Entry 8JUU (electron microscopy, 3.80 A resolution); this record covers chains B and C of the 16 polymer chains in the assembly.

Chain B:
Name: LDL receptor related protein 2
Source organism: Rattus norvegicus
UniProt: A0A0G2K9W7 (A0A0G2K9W7_RAT); numbering as in UniProt (aligned over 1-4660)
Sequence (4660 residues; each row starts with the number of its first residue):
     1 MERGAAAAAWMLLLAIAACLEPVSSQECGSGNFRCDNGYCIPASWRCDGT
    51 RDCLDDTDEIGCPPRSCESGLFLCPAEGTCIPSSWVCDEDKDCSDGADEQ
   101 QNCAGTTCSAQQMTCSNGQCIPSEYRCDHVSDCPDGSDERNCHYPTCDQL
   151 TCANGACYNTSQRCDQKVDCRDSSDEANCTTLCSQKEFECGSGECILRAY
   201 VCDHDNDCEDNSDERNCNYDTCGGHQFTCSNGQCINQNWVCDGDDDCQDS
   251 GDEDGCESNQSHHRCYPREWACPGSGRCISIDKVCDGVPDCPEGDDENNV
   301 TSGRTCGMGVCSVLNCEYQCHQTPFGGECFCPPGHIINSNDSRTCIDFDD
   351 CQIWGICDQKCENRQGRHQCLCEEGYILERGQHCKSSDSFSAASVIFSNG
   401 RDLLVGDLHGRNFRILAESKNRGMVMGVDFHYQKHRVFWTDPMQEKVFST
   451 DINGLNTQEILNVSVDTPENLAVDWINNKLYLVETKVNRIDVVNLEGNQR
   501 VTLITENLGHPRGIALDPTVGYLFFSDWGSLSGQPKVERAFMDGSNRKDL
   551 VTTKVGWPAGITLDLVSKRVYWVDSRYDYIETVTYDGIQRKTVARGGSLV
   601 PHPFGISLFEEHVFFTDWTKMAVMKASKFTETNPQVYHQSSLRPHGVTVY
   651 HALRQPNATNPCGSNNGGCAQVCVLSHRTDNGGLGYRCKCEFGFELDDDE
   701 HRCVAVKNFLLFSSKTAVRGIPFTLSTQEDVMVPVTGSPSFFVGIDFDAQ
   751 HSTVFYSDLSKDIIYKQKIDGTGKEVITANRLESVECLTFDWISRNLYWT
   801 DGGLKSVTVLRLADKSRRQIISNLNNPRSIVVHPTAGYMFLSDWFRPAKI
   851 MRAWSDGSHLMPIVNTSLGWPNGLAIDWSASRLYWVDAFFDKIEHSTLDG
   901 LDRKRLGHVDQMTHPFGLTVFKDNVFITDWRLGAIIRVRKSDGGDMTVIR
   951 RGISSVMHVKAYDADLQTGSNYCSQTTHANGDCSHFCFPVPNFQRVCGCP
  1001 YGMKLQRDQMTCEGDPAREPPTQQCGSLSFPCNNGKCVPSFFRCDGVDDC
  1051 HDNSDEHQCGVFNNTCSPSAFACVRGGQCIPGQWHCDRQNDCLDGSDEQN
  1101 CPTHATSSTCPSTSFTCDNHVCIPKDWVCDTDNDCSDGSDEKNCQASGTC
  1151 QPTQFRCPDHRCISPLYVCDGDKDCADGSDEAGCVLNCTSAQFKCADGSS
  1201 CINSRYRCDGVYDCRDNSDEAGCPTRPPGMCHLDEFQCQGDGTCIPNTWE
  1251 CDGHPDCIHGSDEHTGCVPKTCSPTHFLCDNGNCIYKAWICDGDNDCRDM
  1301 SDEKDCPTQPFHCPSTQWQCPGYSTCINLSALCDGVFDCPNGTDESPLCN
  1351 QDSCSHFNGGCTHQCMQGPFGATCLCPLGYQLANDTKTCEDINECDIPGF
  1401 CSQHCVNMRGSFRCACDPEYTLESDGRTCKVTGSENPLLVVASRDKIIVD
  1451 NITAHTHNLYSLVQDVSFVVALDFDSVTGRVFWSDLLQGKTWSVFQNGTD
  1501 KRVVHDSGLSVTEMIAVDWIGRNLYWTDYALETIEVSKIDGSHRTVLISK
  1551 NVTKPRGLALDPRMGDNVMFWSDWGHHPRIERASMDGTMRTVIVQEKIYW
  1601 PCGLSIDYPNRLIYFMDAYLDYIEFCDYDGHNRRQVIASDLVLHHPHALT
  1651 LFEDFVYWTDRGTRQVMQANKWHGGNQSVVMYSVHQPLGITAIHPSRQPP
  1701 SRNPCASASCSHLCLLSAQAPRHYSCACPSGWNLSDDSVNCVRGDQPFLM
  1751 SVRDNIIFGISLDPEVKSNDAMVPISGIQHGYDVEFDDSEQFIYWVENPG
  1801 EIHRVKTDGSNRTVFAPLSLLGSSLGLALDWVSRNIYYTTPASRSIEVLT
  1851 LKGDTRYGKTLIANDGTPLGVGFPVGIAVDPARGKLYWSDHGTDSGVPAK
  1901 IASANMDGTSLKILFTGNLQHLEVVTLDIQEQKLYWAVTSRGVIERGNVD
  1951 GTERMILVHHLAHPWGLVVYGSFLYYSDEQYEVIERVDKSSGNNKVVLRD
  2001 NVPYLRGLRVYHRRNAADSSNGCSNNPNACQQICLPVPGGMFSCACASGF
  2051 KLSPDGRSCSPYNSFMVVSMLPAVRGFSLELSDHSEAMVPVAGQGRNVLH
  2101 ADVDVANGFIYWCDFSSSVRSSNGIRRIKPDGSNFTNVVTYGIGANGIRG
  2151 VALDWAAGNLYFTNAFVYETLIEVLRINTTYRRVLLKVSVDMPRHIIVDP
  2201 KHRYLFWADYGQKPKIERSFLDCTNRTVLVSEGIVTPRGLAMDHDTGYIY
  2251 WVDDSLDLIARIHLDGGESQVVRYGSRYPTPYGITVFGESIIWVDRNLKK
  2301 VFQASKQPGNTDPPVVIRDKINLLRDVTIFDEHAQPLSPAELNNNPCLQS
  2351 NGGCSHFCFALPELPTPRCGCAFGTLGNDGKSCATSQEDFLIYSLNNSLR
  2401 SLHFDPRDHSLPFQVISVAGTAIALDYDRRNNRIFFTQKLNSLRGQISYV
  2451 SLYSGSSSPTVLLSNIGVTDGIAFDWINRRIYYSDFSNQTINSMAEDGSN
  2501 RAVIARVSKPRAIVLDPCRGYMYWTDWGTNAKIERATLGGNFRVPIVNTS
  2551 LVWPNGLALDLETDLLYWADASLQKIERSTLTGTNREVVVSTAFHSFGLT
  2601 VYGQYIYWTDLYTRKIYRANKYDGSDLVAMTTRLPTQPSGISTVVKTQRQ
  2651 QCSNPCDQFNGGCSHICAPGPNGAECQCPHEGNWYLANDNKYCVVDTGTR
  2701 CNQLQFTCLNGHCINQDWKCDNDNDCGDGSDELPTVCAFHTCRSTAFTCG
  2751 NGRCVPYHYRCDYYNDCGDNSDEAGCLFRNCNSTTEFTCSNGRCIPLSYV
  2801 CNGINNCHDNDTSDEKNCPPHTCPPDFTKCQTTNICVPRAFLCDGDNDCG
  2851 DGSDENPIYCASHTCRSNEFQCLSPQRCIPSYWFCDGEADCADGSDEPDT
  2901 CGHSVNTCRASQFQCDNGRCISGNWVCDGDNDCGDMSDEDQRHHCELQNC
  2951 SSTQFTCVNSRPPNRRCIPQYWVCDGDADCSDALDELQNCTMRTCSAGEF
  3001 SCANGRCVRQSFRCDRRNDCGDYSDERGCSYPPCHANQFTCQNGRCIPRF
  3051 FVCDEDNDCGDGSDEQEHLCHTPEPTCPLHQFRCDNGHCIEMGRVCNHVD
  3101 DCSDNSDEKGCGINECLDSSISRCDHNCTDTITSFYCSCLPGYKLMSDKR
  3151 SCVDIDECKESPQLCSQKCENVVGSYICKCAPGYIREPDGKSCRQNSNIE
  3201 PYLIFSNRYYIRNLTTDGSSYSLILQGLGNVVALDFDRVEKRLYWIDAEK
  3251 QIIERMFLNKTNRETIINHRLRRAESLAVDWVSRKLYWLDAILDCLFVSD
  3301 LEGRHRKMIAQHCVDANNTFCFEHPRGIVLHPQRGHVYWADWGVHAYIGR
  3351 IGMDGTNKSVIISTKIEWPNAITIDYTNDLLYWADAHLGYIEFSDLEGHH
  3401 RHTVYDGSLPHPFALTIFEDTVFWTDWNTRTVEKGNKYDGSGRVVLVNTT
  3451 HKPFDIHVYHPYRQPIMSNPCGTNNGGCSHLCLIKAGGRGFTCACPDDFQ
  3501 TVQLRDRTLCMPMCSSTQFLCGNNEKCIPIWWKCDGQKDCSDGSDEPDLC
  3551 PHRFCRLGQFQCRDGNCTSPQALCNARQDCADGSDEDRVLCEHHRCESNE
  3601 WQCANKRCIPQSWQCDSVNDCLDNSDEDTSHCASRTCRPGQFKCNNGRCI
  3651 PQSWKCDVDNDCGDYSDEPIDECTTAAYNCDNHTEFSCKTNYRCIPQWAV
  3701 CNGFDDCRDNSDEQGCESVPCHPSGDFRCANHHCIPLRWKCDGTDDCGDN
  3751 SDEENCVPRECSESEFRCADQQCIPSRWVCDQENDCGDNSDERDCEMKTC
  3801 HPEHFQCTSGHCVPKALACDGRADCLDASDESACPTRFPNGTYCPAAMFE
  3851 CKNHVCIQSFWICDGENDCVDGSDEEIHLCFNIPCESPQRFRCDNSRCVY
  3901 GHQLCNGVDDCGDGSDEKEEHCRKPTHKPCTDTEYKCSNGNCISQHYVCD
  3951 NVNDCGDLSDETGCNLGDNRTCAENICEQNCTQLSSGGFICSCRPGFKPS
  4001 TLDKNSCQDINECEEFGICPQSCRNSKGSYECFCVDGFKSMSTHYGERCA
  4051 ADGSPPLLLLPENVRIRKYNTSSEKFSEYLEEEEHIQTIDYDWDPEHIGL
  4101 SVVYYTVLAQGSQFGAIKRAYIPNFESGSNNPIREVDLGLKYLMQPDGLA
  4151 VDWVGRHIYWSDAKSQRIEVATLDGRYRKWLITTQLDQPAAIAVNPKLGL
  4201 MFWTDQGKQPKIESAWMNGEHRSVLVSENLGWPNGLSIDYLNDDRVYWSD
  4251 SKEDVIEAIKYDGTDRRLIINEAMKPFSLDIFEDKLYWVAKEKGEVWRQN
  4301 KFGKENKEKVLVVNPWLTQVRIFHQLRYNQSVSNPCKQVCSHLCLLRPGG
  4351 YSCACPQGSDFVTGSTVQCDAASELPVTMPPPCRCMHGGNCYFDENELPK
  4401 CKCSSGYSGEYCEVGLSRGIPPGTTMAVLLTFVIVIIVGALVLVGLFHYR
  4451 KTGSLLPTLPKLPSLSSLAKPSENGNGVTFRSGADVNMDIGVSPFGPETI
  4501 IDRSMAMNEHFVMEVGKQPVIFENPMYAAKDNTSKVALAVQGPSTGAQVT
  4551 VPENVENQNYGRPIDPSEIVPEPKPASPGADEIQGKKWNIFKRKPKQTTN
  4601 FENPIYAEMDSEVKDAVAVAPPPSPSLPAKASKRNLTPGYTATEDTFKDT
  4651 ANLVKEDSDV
Unresolved in the structure: 1-26, 105-185, 4416-4660
Disulfides: C28-C40, C35-C53, C47-C62, C67-C80, C74-C93, C87-C103, C190-C208, C202-C217, C222-C234, C229-C247, C241-C256, C265-C278, C272-C291, C285-C306, C311-C320, C316-C329, C331-C345, C351-C361, C357-C370, C372-C384, C662-C673, C669-C688, C690-C703, C973-C987, C983-C997, C999-C1012, C1025-C1037, C1032-C1050, C1044-C1059, C1066-C1079, C1073-C1092, C1086-C1101, C1110-C1122, C1117-C1135, C1129-C1144, C1157-C1175, C1169-C1184, C1188-C1201, C1195-C1214, C1208-C1223, C1231-C1244, C1238-C1257, C1251-C1267, C1272-C1284, C1279-C1297, C1291-C1306, C1313-C1326, C1320-C1339, C1333-C1349, C1354-C1365, C1361-C1374, C1376-C1389, C1395-C1405, C1401-C1414, C1416-C1429, C1705-C1714, C1710-C1726, C1728-C1741, C2023-C2034, C2030-C2044, C2046-C2059, C2347-C2358, C2354-C2369, C2371-C2383, C2518-C2652, C2656-C2667, C2663-C2676, C2678-C2693, C2701-C2713, C2708-C2726, C2720-C2737, C2742-C2754, C2749-C2767, C2761-C2776, C2781-C2794, C2789-C2807, C2801-C2818, C2823-C2836, C2830-C2849, C2843-C2860, C2865-C2878, C2872-C2891, C2885-C2901, C2908-C2920, C2915-C2933, C2927-C2945, C2950-C2967, C2957-C2980, C2974-C2990, C2995-C3007, C3002-C3020, C3014-C3029, C3034-C3046, C3041-C3059, C3053-C3070, C3077-C3089, C3084-C3102, C3096-C3111, C3116-C3128, C3124-C3137, C3139-C3152, C3158-C3169, C3165-C3178, C3180-C3193, C3313-C3321, C3471-C3482, C3478-C3493, C3495-C3510, C3514-C3527, C3521-C3540, C3534-C3550, C3555-C3567, C3562-C3580, C3574-C3591, C3596-C3608, C3603-C3621, C3615-C3632, C3637-C3649, C3644-C3662, C3656-C3673, C3680-C3694, C3688-C3707, C3701-C3716, C3721-C3734, C3729-C3747, C3741-C3756, C3761-C3773, C3768-C3786, C3780-C3795, C3800-C3812, C3807-C3825, C3819-C3834, C3844-C3856, C3851-C3869, C3863-C3880, C3885-C3898, C3893-C3911, C3905-C3922, C3930-C3942, C3937-C3955, C3949-C3964, C3972-C3981, C3977-C3991, C3993-C4007, C4013-C4023, C4019-C4032, C4034-C4049, C4336-C4344, C4340-C4353, C4355-C4369, C4383-C4391, C4385-C4401, C4403-C4412
Covalently attached groups: 2-acetamido-2-deoxy-alpha-D-galactopyranose (A2G) linked to T221, T1022, T1065, T1109, T1149, T1225, T1271, T2741, T3636, T3799, T3836; N-acetylglucosamine (NAG) linked to N340, N462, N657, N865, N1063, N1187, N1384, N1451, N1497, N1551, N1676, N1733, N1811, N2134, N2178, N2225, N2396, N2488, N2548, N2782, N2810, N3127, N3213, N3259, N3317, N3357, N3448, N3566, N3682, N3840, N3980, N4070, N4329
Metal / ion sites: Ca2+ site 1: W45, D48, T50, D52, D58, E59; Ca2+ site 2: D88, D90, D92, D98, E99; Ca2+ site 3: Y200, D203, D205, D207, D213, E214; Ca2+ site 4: W239, D242, D244, D246, D252, E253; Ca2+ site 5: K283, D286, V288, D296, E297; Ca2+ site 6: S575, D578, T1131, D1132; Ca2+ site 7: A888, D891, T913; Ca2+ site 8: F1042, D1045, V1047, D1049, D1055, E1056; Ca2+ site 9: W1084, D1087, Q1089, D1091, D1097, E1098; Ca2+ site 10: W1127, D1130, D1132, D1134, D1140, E1141; Ca2+ site 11: Y1167, D1170, D1172, D1174, D1180, E1181; Ca2+ site 12: Y1206, D1209, V1211, D1213, D1219, E1220; 33 more Ca2+ sites not listed; 1 more Ni2+ sites not listed

Chain C:
Name: unclear peptide
Source organism: Rattus norvegicus
Sequence (6 residues; each row starts with the number of its first residue; X marks 5 residues of unknown identity (built as UNK)):
     1 XXLXXX

Chain B / chain C interface:
Residue-residue contacts (6; chain B residue first):
  R1556(B) with L3(C), hydrogen bond (side chain-backbone)
  W1574(B) with L3(C), hydrophobic
  W1600(B) with L3(C), hydrophobic
  C1602(B) with L3(C), hydrophobic
  H1645(B) with L3(C)
  R1661(B) with L3(C), hydrogen bond (side chain-backbone)
Other interface residues (no listed pair), chain B (9 interface residues in all): F1468, E1513, Q1686

Overview:
The interface between chain B and chain C involves 9 residues on one side and 1 on the other; the contacts
include 2 hydrogen bonds. Polar contacts include R1556(B)-L3(C) and R1661(B)-L3(C).
Chain B is LDL receptor related protein 2 and chain C is unclear peptide, both from Rattus norvegicus; the
structure, rat megalin, was determined by electron microscopy together with 8JUT, 8JX8, 8JX9, 8JXA, 8JXB, 8JXC
and 5 further entries from the same study.
